Entry 4WPC (X-ray diffraction, 3.34 A resolution); this record covers chains A and B.

== Chain A (and B) ==
Name: RHO GTPase-activating protein RGD1
Organism: Saccharomyces cerevisiae
Notes: chain B of this document is another copy of the same molecule, construct and numbering; everything in this record applies to it too
UniProtKB: P38339 (RGD1_YEAST); residue numbers follow UniProt; this construct covers 24-333
Amino-acid sequence (317 residues; row label = number of the first residue in the row):
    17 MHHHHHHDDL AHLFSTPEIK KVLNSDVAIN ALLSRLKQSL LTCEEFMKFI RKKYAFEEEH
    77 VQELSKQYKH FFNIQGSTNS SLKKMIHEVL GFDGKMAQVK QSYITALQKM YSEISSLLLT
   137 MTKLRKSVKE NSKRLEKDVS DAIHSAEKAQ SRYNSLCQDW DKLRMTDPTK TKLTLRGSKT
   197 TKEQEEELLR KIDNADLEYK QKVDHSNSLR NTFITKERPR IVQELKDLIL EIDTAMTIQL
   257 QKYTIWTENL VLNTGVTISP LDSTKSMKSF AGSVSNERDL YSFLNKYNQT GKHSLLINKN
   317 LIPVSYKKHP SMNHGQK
Not modelled in the structure: 17-29, 92-94, 181-185, 306-311, 327-333 (chain B: 17-24, 46, 91-94, 184-186, 278, 305-309, 327-333)
Construct notes: initiating methionine (17); expression tag (18-23)
Residues lining bound ligands: inositol hexakisphosphate (IHP): Lys53, Arg141, Lys145
Reported in the primary citation:
  - binding site for inositol hexakisphosphate: Lys53, Arg141, Lys145
  - mutagenesis - R141D/K142E, R141D/K145E, K149E/K153E: decreased binding to PtdIns(4,5)P2
  - mutagenesis - K64Q/R67E: unchanged localization
  - mutagenesis - R141D, K149E/K153E: decreased localization
  - mutagenesis - R141D/K142E, R141D/K145E: abolished localization

== Interface between chain A and chain B ==
Contacting residue pairs (139):
  Thr32(A) with Tyr297(B)
  Ile35(A) with Tyr297(B), hydrophobic
  Val38(A) with Leu300(B); Asn304(B)
  Asp42(A) with Ile313(B); Asn314(B)
  Val43(A) with Tyr303(B), hydrophobic; Leu312(B)
  Ala47(A) with Tyr303(B)
  Arg51(A) with Asp295(B), salt bridge; Leu296(B); Phe299(B)
  Glu61(A) with Phe87(B); Phe88(B)
  Lys64(A) with Phe87(B)
  Phe65(A) with Phe87(B); Leu106(B), hydrophobic
  Lys68(A) with Gln83(B)
  Lys69(A) with Asp109(B)
  Phe72(A) with His76(B); Glu79(B); Leu80(B), hydrophobic
  Glu73(A) with His76(B), salt bridge
  His76(A) with Phe72(B); Glu73(B), salt bridge; His76(B); Lys116(B)
  Glu79(A) with Phe72(B)
  Leu80(A) with Phe72(B), hydrophobic
  Gln83(A) with Lys68(B)
  Phe87(A) with Glu61(B); Lys64(B); Phe65(B), hydrophobic
  Phe88(A) with Thr58(B); Glu61(B)
  Leu98(A) with Thr253(B); Leu256(B), hydrophobic
  Lys99(A) with Thr58(B)
  Ile102(A) with Leu256(B), hydrophobic
  Val105(A) with Leu256(B), hydrophobic
  Leu106(A) with Phe65(B), hydrophobic
  Asp109(A) with Lys69(B), salt bridge; Tyr259(B), hydrogen bond
  Lys116(A) with His76(B)
  Val155(A) with Leu317(B), hydrophobic
  Ser156(A) with Asn316(B); Leu317(B)
  Ile159(A) with Asn316(B); Leu317(B), hydrophobic; Ile318(B)
  Glu163(A) with Val320(B)
  Gln166(A) with Val320(B); Ser321(B)
  Tyr169(A) with Lys324(B); His325(B), hydrogen bond (side chain-backbone)
  Cys173(A) with His325(B)
  Trp176(A) with Pro326(B)
  Asp177(A) with His325(B), salt bridge
  Asp212(A) with Tyr322(B), hydrogen bond
  Tyr215(A) with Ser321(B), hydrogen bond (side chain-backbone); Tyr322(B), hydrophobic; Lys323(B)
  Lys216(A) with Tyr322(B)
  Val219(A) with Val320(B); Tyr322(B)
  Asn223(A) with Pro319(B); Val320(B), hydrogen bond (side chain-backbone)
  Arg226(A) with Leu317(B), hydrogen bond (side chain-backbone); Pro319(B)
  Leu246(A) with Leu296(B), hydrophobic
  Asp249(A) with Asn292(B)
  Thr250(A) with Asn292(B)
  Thr253(A) with Leu98(B); Val290(B); Asn292(B)
  Leu256(A) with Ile102(B), hydrophobic
  Gln257(A) with Ala287(B), hydrogen bond (side chain-backbone); Gly288(B)
  Tyr259(A) with Asp109(B), hydrogen bond
  Thr260(A) with Met283(B); Lys284(B); Ala287(B)
  Thr263(A) with Met283(B)
  Glu264(A) with Ile274(B); Lys284(B)
  Val267(A) with Val267(B); Thr270(B); Gly271(B); Ile274(B), hydrophobic
  Thr270(A) with Val267(B)
  Gly271(A) with Val267(B)
  Ile274(A) with Thr263(B); Glu264(B)
  Ser275(A) with Glu264(B)
  Met283(A) with Tyr259(B), hydrophobic; Thr260(B); Thr263(B)
  Lys284(A) with Thr260(B); Glu264(B)
  Ala287(A) with Gln257(B), hydrogen bond (backbone-side chain); Thr260(B)
  Gly288(A) with Gln257(B)
  Val290(A) with Thr253(B)
  Asn292(A) with Asp249(B); Thr250(B); Thr253(B)
  Asp295(A) with Arg51(B)
  Leu296(A) with Leu246(B), hydrophobic
  Tyr297(A) with His28(B); Ser31(B); Pro33(B)
  Phe299(A) with Ala47(B); Arg51(B)
  Leu300(A) with Val38(B), hydrophobic; Leu48(B), hydrophobic
  Asn301(A) with Pro33(B)
  Tyr303(A) with Ala47(B)
  Asn304(A) with Pro33(B); Lys36(B)
  Ile313(A) with Ser41(B), hydrogen bond (backbone-side chain); Val43(B), hydrophobic
  Asn314(A) with Ser41(B)
  Leu317(A) with Val155(B), hydrophobic; Ser156(B); Arg226(B), hydrogen bond (backbone-side chain)
  Ile318(A) with Ile159(B)
  Pro319(A) with Ile159(B), hydrophobic; Asn223(B)
  Val320(A) with Ile159(B), hydrophobic; Ala162(B), hydrophobic; Glu163(B); Val219(B); Asn223(B), hydrogen bond (backbone-side chain)
  Ser321(A) with Gln166(B); Tyr215(B), hydrogen bond (backbone-side chain)
  Tyr322(A) with Asp212(B), hydrogen bond; Tyr215(B), hydrophobic
  Lys323(A) with Tyr215(B)
  Lys324(A) with Tyr169(B)
Also at the interface, not in a pair above, chain A (94 interface residues in all): Glu34, Leu39, Ser41, Phe62, Tyr84, Met101, Glu152, Ala162, Phe229, Ile245, Glu293, Lys315, His325
Also at the interface, not in a pair above, chain B (95 interface residues in all): Leu29, Glu34, Asp42, Phe62, Ser96, Met101, Val105, Met112, Glu152, Lys216, Ser222, Ile245, Leu311

== In short ==
The interface between chain A and chain B involves 94 residues on one side and 95 on the other; the contacts
include 14 hydrogen bonds and 5 salt bridges. Polar contacts include Arg51(A)-Asp295(B), Glu73(A)-His76(B) and
Asp109(A)-Lys69(B). From the paper: a binding site for inositol hexakisphosphate at Lys53(A), Arg141(A) and
Lys145(A); R141D/K142E, R141D/K145E and K149E/K153E of chain A reduce binding to PtdIns(4,5)P2; 5
substitutions were tested in all.
Chain A and chain B are both RHO GTPase-activating protein RGD1 (Saccharomyces cerevisiae); the structure,
Crystal structure of Rgd1p F-BAR domain in complex with inositol phosphate, was determined by X-ray
diffraction (same publication as 4WPE).
